Entry 7T3J (electron microscopy, 3.20 A resolution); this record covers chains C and D of the 12 polymer chains in the assembly.

[Chain C]
Name: CRISPR-associated endonuclease Cas6/Csy4
Notes: EC 3.1.-.-
UniProtKB: Q02MM2 (CAS6_PSEAB); residue numbers follow UniProt; this construct covers 1-187
Sequence (187 residues; numbered 1 to 187; the number before each row is that of its first residue):
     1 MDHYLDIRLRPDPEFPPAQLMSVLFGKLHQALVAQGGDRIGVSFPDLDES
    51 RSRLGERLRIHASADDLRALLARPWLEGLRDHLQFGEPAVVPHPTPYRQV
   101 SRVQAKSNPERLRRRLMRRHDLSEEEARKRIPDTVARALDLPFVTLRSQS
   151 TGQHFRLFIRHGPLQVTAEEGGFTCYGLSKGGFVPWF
UniProt features mapped onto this chain:
  - active site: His-29 (Proton acceptor)
  - site: Ser-148 (Substrate binding)
  - mutagenesis: His-29 (H29A: No pre-crRNA cleavage, still binds crRNA. Does not support formation of the Csy ribonucleoprotein complex; H29D: Cleaves pre-crRNA 910-fold slower; H29K: Cleaves pre-crRNA 130-fold slower), Glu-49 (E49A: No biofilm formation upon phage infection, no crRNA formed; E49K: Restores biofilm formation upon phage infection, crRNA forms), Arg-102 (R102A: Loss of pre-crRNA cleavage, still binds crRNA), Gln-104 (Q104A: No loss of pre-crRNA cleavage, still binds crRNA), Ser-148 (S148A: Cleaves pre-crRNA 8300-fold slower; S148C: No pre-crRNA cleavage, still binds crRNA), Ser-150 (S150A: Cleaves pre-crRNA 350-fold slower), Thr-151 (T151A: Cleaves pre-crRNA 380-fold slower), Phe-155 (F155A: Very little pre-crRNA cleavage, still binds crRNA), Tyr-176 (Y176A: Cleaves pre-crRNA 130-fold slower; Y176F: Cleaves pre-crRNA 13-fold slower)

[Chain D]
Name: CRISPR type I-F/YPEST-associated protein Csy3
UniProtKB: A0A444M080 (A0A444M080_PSEAI); residues 21-361 here correspond to UniProt positions 2-342 (UniProt number = residue number - 19)
Sequence (360 residues; row label = number of the first residue in the row):
     2 MKSSHHHHHHENLYFQSNASKPILSTASVLAFERKLDPSDALMSAGAWAQ
    52 RDASQEWPAVTVREKSVRGTISNRLKTKDRDPAKLDASIQSPNLQTVDVA
   102 NLPSDADTLKVRFTLRVLGGAGTPSACNDAAYRDKLLQTVATYVNDQGFA
   152 ELARRYAHNLANARFLWRNRVGAEAVEVRINHIRQGEVARAWRFDALAIG
   202 LRDFKADAELDALAELIASGLSGSGHVLLEVVAFARIGDGQEVFPSQELI
   252 LDKGDKKGQKSKTLYSVRDAAAIHSQKIGNALRTIDTWYPDEDGLGPIAV
   302 EPYGSVTSQGKAYRQPKQKLDFYTLLDNWVLRDEAPAVEQQHYVIANLIR
   352 GGVFGEAEEK
Not modelled in the structure: 2-23, 69-95, 251-260, 359-361
Differences from the reference sequence: initiating methionine (2); expression tag (3-20)

[Interface between chain C and chain D]
Pairs across the interface (37; chain C residue first):
  Arg-10(C) / Arg-203(D)
  Arg-10(C) / Gly-295(D)
  Pro-11(C) / Arg-203(D)  hydrogen bond (backbone-side chain)
  Pro-11(C) / Asp-294(D)
  Pro-11(C) / Leu-296(D)
  Pro-11(C) / Gln-310(D)
  Asp-12(C) / Leu-296(D)
  Asp-12(C) / Ser-309(D)  hydrogen bond (backbone-side chain)
  Asp-12(C) / Gln-310(D)  hydrogen bond (backbone-side chain)
  Pro-13(C) / Leu-296(D)
  Pro-13(C) / Pro-298(D)
  Pro-13(C) / Val-307(D)  hydrophobic
  Pro-13(C) / Ser-309(D)
  Pro-13(C) / Gln-310(D)
  Glu-14(C) / Arg-165(D)
  Glu-14(C) / Trp-168(D)
  Glu-14(C) / Ser-309(D)
  Phe-15(C) / Trp-168(D)
  Phe-15(C) / Arg-169(D)
  Phe-15(C) / Val-172(D)  hydrophobic
  Phe-15(C) / Ser-309(D)  hydrogen bond (backbone-side chain)
  Pro-16(C) / Ser-309(D)
  Gln-19(C) / Arg-169(D)  hydrogen bond
  Val-23(C) / Arg-169(D)
  Val-23(C) / Val-172(D)
  Lys-27(C) / Gly-173(D)  hydrogen bond (side chain-backbone)
  Glu-77(C) / Ala-174(D)
  Gly-78(C) / Arg-171(D)
  Gly-78(C) / Val-172(D)
  Gly-78(C) / Ala-174(D)
  Gly-78(C) / Leu-198(D)
  Leu-79(C) / Val-172(D)
  Asp-81(C) / Arg-171(D)  salt bridge
  Asp-81(C) / Gly-201(D)
  Asp-81(C) / Leu-202(D)  hydrogen bond (side chain-backbone)
  Asp-81(C) / Arg-203(D)  hydrogen bond (backbone-side chain)
  His-82(C) / Val-172(D)
Interface residues without a listed pair, chain C (18 interface residues in all): Arg-8, Gln-30, His-154
Interface residues without a listed pair, chain D (22 interface residues in all): Glu-175, Gln-242, Glu-243, Ile-299

[Overview]
18 residues of chain C and 22 residues of chain D are in contact, with 8 hydrogen bonds and 1 salt bridge.
Polar contacts include Asp-81(C)/Arg-171(D), Pro-11(C)/Arg-203(D) and Asp-12(C)/Ser-309(D). Curated annotation
(UniProt) lists active-site residue His-29(C) and 9 mutagenesis sites on chain C.
Chain C is CRISPR-associated endonuclease Cas6/Csy4 and chain D is CRISPR type I-F/YPEST-associated protein
Csy3; the structure, Cryo-EM structure of Csy-AcrIF24, was determined by electron microscopy, deposited
together with 7T3K, 7T3L, 7TAW and 7TAX.
